Entry 1SD2 (X-ray diffraction, 2.10 A resolution); this record covers chain A.

Chain A:
Name: 5'-methylthioadenosine phosphorylase
From: Homo sapiens
Notes: EC 2.4.2.28
UniProt: Q13126 (MTAP_HUMAN); residues 1-283 here = UniProt positions 1-283
Sequence (283 residues; row label = number of the first residue in the row):
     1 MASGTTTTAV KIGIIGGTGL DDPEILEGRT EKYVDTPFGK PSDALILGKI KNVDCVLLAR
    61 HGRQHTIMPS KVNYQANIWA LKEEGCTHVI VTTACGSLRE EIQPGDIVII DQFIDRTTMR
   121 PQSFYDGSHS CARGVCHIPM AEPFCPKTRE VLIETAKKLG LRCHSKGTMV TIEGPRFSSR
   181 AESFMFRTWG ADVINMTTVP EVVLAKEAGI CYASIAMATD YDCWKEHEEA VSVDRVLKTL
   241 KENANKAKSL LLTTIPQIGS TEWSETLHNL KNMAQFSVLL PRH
Disordered / not traced: 1-8, 128-133, 225-229, 282-283
Residues lining bound ligands: 5'-deoxy-5'-(methylthio)-tubercidin (MTH; 2-(4-amino-pyrrolo[2,3-d]pyrimidin-7-yl)-5-methylsulfanylmethyl-tetrahydro-furan-3,4-diol): Thr18, His61, Pro69, Ala94, Cys95, Gly96, His137, Ile172, Phe177, Ile194, Asn195, Met196, Thr197, Thr219, Asp220, Asp222, Val231, Val233, Val236, Leu237, Leu279
Swiss-Prot annotation at these positions:
  - binding site (phosphate): Thr18, Arg60, His61, Thr93, Ala94, Thr197
  - binding site (substrate): Met196, Asp220 to Asp222
  - site (Important for substrate specificity): Ser178, Val233
  - modified residue: Lys51 (N6-acetyllysine)

Summary:
Bound to chain A: 5'-deoxy-5'-(methylthio)-tubercidin. UniProt lists 6 phosphate-binding residues and 4
substrate-binding residues.
Chain A is 5'-methylthioadenosine phosphorylase (Homo sapiens); the structure, Structure of human
5'-deoxy-5'-methylthioadenosine phosphorylase complexed with 5'-methylthiotubercidin, was determined by X-ray
diffraction (same publication as 1SD1).
